PDB entry 8EVG | electron microscopy, 2.75 A resolution | chains C and I of the 12 polymer chains in the assembly

# Chain C
Name: Histone H2A type 2-C
Source organism: Homo sapiens
Reference sequence: Q16777 (H2A2C_HUMAN); residues 0-128 here correspond to UniProt positions 1-129 (UniProt number = residue number + 1)
Amino-acid sequence (129 residues; each row starts with the number of its first residue; numbering starts at 0):
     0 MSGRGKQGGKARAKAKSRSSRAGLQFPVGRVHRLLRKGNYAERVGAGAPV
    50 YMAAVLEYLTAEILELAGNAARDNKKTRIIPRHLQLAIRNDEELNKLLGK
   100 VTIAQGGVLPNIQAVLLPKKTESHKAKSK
Disordered / not traced: 0-11, 119-128
Swiss-Prot annotation at these positions:
  - modified residue: Ser1 (N-acetylserine), Arg3 (Citrulline), Lys5 (N6-(2-hydroxyisobutyryl)lysine), Lys9 (N6-(2-hydroxyisobutyryl)lysine), Lys13 (N6-(beta-hydroxybutyryl)lysine), Lys36 (N6-(2-hydroxyisobutyryl)lysine), Lys74 (N6-(2-hydroxyisobutyryl)lysine), Lys75 (N6-(2-hydroxyisobutyryl)lysine), Lys95 (N6-(2-hydroxyisobutyryl)lysine), Lys99 (N6-glutaryllysine), Gln104 (N5-methylglutamine), Lys118 (N6-(2-hydroxyisobutyryl)lysine), Lys119 (N6-crotonyllysine), Thr120 (Phosphothreonine), Ser122 (Phosphoserine), Lys124 (N6-crotonyllysine)
  - cross-link (Glycyl lysine isopeptide (Lys-Gly)): Lys13 (interchain with G-Cter in ubiquitin), Lys15 (interchain with G-Cter in ubiquitin), Lys119 (interchain with G-Cter in ubiquitin)

# Chain I
Molecule: 162-nt DNA strand
Sequence (162 nucleotides; each row starts with the number of its first residue):
     1 TAGGTGCAGGGCCTCTCGGCTGCTGATCTTCAGCTGGTTGCTGAGAGTTG
    51 CAGCATTGCTGAGTCTTAGCAATGGATACTTCCCGATTCCCCTCACAAAA
   101 ATAGGTCAGTCTGTCTGGCTAGTTCTGTACTTGCAGACACAGGGCATGTG
   151 GGGTTCCTATTT
Disordered / not traced: 1-5, 153-162

# Interface between chain C and chain I
Residue-residue contacts - 16 pairs, chain C then chain I:
  Ala12(C) - DG37(I)  sugar contact
  Ala12(C) - DT38(I)  hydrogen bond to the phosphate
  Ala14(C) - DG37(I)  phosphate contact
  Lys15(C) - DG36(I)  sugar contact
  Lys15(C) - DG37(I)  hydrogen bond to the phosphate
  Ser16(C) - DG36(I)  sugar contact
  Arg17(C) - DG36(I)  salt bridge to the phosphate
  Arg20(C) - DG37(I)  salt bridge to the phosphate
  Gly28(C) - DT35(I)  phosphate contact
  Gly28(C) - DG36(I)  phosphate contact
  Arg29(C) - DT35(I)  phosphate contact
  Arg32(C) - DC34(I)  sugar contact
  Arg32(C) - DT35(I)  salt bridge to the phosphate
  Glu41(C) - DA44(I)  phosphate contact
  Arg42(C) - DA44(I)  sugar contact
  Arg77(C) - DG25(I)  sugar contact
Interface residues without a listed pair, chain C (13 interface residues in all): Lys13

# Summary
13 residues of chain C and 7 residues of chain I are in contact; the contacts include 2 hydrogen bonds and 3
salt bridges. Polar pairs include Ala12(C)-DT38(I), Lys15(C)-DG37(I) and Arg17(C)-DG36(I).
Here chain C is Histone H2A type 2-C (Homo sapiens) and chain I is a 162-nt DNA strand. Entry 8EVG (162bp
CX3CR1 nucleosome (further classified with better nucleosome end)) was determined by electron microscopy.
